PDB entry 7NAK | electron microscopy, 2.90 A resolution | chains G and E of the 8 polymer chains in the assembly

Chain G (and E):
Protein: NAD(+) hydrolase SARM1
Organism: Homo sapiens
Notes: EC 3.2.2.6, 3.2.2.-; chain E of this document is another copy of the same molecule, construct and numbering; everything in this record applies to it too
UniProtKB: Q6SZW1 (SARM1_HUMAN); residues 28-724 here = UniProt positions 28-724
Sequence (697 residues; numbered 28 to 724; the number before each row is that of its first residue):
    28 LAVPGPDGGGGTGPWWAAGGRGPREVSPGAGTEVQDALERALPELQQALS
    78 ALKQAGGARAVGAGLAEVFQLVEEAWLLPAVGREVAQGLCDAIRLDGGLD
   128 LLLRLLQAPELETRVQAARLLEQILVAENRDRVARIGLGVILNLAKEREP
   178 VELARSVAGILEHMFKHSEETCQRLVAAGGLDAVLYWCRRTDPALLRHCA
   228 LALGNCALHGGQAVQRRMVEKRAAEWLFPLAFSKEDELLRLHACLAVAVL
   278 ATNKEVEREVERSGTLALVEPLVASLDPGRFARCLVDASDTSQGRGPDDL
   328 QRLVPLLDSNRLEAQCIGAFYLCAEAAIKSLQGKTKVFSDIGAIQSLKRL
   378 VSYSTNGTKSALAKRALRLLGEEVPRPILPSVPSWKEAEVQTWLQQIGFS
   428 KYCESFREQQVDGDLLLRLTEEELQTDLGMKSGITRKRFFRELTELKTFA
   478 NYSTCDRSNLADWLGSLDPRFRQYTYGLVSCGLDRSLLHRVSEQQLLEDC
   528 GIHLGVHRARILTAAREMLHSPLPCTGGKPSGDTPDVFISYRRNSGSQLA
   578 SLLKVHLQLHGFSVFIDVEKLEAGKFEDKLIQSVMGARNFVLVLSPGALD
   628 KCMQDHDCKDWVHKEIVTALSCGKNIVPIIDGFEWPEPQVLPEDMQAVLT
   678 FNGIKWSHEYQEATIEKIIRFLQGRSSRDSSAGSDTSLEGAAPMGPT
Not modelled in the structure: 28-560, 701-724
UniProt features mapped onto this chain:
  - active site: Glu-642
  - binding site (NAD(+)): Trp-103, Arg-110, Glu-149 to Arg-157, His-190 to Lys-193, Arg-569, Arg-570, Glu-599
  - modified residue (Phosphoserine): Ser-548, Ser-558
Ligand contacts: NMN (1QD; [[(2R,3S,4R,5R)-5-(6-aminopurin-9-yl)-3,4-bis(oxidanyl)oxolan-2-yl]methoxy-oxidanyl-phosphoryl] [(2R,3S,4R,5R)-5-(5-iodanylisoquinolin-2-yl)-3,4-bis(oxidanyl)oxolan-2-yl]methyl hydrogen phosphate): Ser-567, Tyr-568, Arg-569, Arg-570, Asn-571, Asp-594, Leu-598, Phe-603, Leu-607, Asp-637, Trp-638, Val-639, Glu-642
Reported in the primary citation:
  - mutagenesis - N679A: increased catalytic activity (base-exchange activities)
  - mutagenesis - H685A, Y687A: decreased signaling in response to axon degeneration
  - mutagenesis - W638A, W662A, N679A, H685A, Y687A: decreased catalytic activity on NADase
  - mutagenesis - W662A: unchanged catalytic activity on NADase
  - self-association interface (contacts with another copy of this molecule): His-685
  - mutagenesis - H685A, Y687A: abolished catalytic activity on NADase

Interface between chain G and chain E:
Residue-residue contacts - 26 pairs, chain G then chain E:
  Tyr-568(G) with His-685(E)
  Ser-574(G) with His-685(E), hydrogen bond
  Gln-575(G) with Gln-575(E); Leu-576(E); Leu-579(E); Asp-658(E); Trp-683(E)
  Leu-576(G) with Gln-575(E)
  Ser-578(G) with Leu-579(E); His-685(E); Gln-688(E)
  Leu-579(G) with Gln-575(E); Ser-578(E); Leu-579(E)
  Val-582(G) with Val-582(E), hydrophobic; His-583(E)
  His-583(G) with Val-582(E)
  Val-595(G) with His-685(E); Glu-686(E)
  Trp-683(G) with Gln-575(E)
  His-685(G) with Tyr-568(E), hydrogen bond; Ser-574(E); Ser-578(E); Val-595(E)
  Glu-686(G) with Val-595(E)
  Gln-688(G) with Ser-578(E)

Overview:
The interface between chain G and chain E involves 13 residues on one side and 14 on the other; the contacts
include 2 hydrogen bonds. Polar pairs include Ser-574(G)/His-685(E) and His-685(G)/Tyr-568(E). The paper
reports that W638A, W662A and N679A of chain G, among others, reduce catalytic activity on NADase; a
self-association interface involving His-685(G); 5 substitutions were tested in all.
Both chains are NAD(+) hydrolase SARM1 (Homo sapiens). Entry 7NAK (Cryo-EM structure of activated human SARM1
in complex with NMN and 1AD (TIR:1AD)) was determined by electron microscopy (same publication as 7NAI, 7NAJ
and 7NAL).
